Entry 8IT1 (electron microscopy, 3.41 A resolution); this record covers chains E and H of the 16 polymer chains in the assembly.

# Chain E
Molecule: Piwi domain-containing protein
Source organism: Thermoflavifilum thermophilum
UniProt: A0A1I7NFD7 (A0A1I7NFD7_9BACT); numbering as in UniProt (aligned over 1-507)
Sequence (507 residues; numbered 1 to 507; the number before each row is that of its first residue):
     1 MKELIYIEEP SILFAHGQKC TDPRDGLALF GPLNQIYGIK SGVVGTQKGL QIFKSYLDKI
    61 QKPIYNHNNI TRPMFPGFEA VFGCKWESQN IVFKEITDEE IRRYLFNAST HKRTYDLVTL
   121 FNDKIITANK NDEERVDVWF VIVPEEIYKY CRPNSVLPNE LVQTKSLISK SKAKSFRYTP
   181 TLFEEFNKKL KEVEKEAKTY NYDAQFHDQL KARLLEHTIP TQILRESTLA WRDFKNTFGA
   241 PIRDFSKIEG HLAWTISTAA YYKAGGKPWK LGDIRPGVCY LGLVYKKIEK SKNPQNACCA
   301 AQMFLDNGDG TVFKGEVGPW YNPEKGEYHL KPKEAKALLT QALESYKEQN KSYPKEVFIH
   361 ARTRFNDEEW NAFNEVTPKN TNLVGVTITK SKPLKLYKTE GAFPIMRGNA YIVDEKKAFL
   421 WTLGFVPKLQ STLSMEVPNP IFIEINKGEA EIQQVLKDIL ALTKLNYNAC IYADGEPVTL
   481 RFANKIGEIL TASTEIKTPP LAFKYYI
Not modelled in the structure: 158-199

# Chain H
Molecule: 21-nt RNA strand
Sequence (21 nucleotides; each row starts with the number of its first residue):
     1 UGAGGUAGUA GGUUGUAUAG U

# Chain E / chain H interface
Residue-residue contacts - 14 pairs, chain E then chain H:
  Pro323(E) - U9(H)  sugar contact
  Glu324(E) - U9(H)  sugar contact
  Glu324(E) - A10(H)  phosphate contact
  Lys325(E) - A10(H)  phosphate contact
  Gly326(E) - A10(H)  hydrogen bond to the phosphate
  Glu327(E) - A10(H)  hydrogen bond to the phosphate
  Lys390(E) - G2(H)  hydrogen bond to the sugar
  Lys395(E) - A3(H)  salt bridge to the phosphate
  Leu423(E) - G2(H)  phosphate contact
  Leu433(E) - G2(H)  phosphate contact
  Ser434(E) - G2(H)  phosphate contact
  Met435(E) - G2(H)  sugar contact
  Val437(E) - A3(H)  phosphate contact
  Asn439(E) - A3(H)  hydrogen bond to the phosphate
Other interface residues (no listed pair), chain E (14 interface residues in all): Asp474
Other interface residues (no listed pair), chain H (5 interface residues in all): U1

# In short
The interface between chain E and chain H involves 14 residues on one side and 5 on the other; the contacts
include 4 hydrogen bonds and 1 salt bridge. Polar contacts include Lys390(E)-G2(H), Gly326(E)-A10(H) and
Glu327(E)-A10(H).
Here chain E is Piwi domain-containing protein (Thermoflavifilum thermophilum) and chain H is a 21-nt RNA
strand. Entry 8IT1 (Cryo-EM structure of Crt-SPARTA-gRNA-tDNA tetramer (NADase active form)) was determined by
electron microscopy together with 8ISY, 8ISZ, 8IT0 and 8K9G from the same study.
